1F2U - chains B and D of the 4 polymer chains in the assembly; structure by X-ray diffraction, 1.60 A resolution.

== Chain B (and D) ==
Molecule: RAD50 abc-atpase
From: Pyrococcus furiosus
Notes: fragment: c-terminal domain; chain D of this document is another copy of the same molecule, construct and numbering; everything in this record applies to it too
UniProtKB: P58301 (RAD50_PYRFU); residues 735-882 here = UniProt positions 735-882
Amino-acid sequence (148 residues; row label = number of the first residue in the row):
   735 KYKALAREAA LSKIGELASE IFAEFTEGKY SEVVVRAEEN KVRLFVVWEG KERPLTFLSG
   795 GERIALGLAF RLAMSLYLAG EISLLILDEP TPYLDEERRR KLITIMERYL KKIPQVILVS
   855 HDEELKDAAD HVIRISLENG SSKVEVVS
Not modelled in the structure: 735-737 (chain D: 735-740)
Ligand contacts: ATP (adenosine-5'-triphosphate): Lys763, Tyr764, Trp782, Phe791, Leu792, Ser793, Gly794, Gly795, Glu796, Tyr827

== How chain B and chain D interact ==
Residue-residue contacts (11):
  Lys763(B) with Leu871(D)
  Pro826(B) with Tyr827(D), hydrophobic
  Tyr827(B) with Pro826(D); Tyr827(D); His855(D)
  Leu828(B) with His855(D)
  Asp829(B) with His855(D)
  His855(B) with Tyr827(D); Leu828(D); Asp829(D)
  Leu871(B) with Lys763(D)
Interface residues without a listed pair, chain B (10 interface residues in all): Glu823, Glu830, Arg833
Interface residues without a listed pair, chain D (8 interface residues in all): Glu857

== In short ==
Chain B and chain D form an interface of 10 and 8 residues respectively. Ligands of chain B: ATP.
Chain B and chain D are both RAD50 abc-atpase (Pyrococcus furiosus); the structure, Crystal Structure of RAD50
ABC-ATPase, was determined by X-ray diffraction, deposited together with 1F2T.
